Entry 7N6B (electron microscopy, 2.66 A resolution); this record covers chain A.

[Chain A]
Name: MmpL3 transporter
Source organism: Mycolicibacterium smegmatis (strain ATCC 700084 / mc(2)155)
UniProt: I7G2R2 (I7G2R2_MYCS2); residues 1-1013 here = UniProt positions 1-1013
Sequence (1013 residues; each row starts with the number of its first residue):
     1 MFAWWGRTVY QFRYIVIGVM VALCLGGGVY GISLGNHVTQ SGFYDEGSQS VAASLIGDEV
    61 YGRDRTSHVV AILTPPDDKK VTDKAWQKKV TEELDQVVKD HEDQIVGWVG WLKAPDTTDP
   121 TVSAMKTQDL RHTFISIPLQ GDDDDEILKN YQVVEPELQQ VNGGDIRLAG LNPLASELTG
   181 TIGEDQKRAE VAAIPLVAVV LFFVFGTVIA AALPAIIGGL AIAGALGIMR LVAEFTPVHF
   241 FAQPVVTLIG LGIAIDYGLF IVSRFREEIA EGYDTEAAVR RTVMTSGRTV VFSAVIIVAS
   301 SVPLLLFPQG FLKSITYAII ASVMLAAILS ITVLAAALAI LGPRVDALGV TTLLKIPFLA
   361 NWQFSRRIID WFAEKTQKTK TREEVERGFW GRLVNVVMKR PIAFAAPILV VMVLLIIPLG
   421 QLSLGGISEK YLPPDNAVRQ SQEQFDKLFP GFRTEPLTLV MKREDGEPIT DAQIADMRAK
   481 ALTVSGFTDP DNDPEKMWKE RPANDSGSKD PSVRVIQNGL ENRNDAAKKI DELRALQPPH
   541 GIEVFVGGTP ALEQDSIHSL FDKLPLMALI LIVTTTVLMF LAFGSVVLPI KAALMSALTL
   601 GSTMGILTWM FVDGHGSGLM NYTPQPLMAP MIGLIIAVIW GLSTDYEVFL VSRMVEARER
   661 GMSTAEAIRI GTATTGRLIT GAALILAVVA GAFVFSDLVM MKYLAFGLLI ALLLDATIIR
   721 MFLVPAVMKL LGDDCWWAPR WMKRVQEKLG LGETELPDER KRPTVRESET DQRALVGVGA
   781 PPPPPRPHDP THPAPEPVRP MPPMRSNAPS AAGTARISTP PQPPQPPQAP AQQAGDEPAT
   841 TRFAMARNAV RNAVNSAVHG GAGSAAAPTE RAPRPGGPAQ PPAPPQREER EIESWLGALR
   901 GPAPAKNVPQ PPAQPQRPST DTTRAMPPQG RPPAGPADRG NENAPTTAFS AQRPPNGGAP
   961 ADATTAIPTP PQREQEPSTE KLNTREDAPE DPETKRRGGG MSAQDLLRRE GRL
Unresolved in the structure: 359-363, 763-1013
Small-molecule neighbours:
  - 0HJ (6-O-[(2S)-2-{(1S)-18-[(1R,2R)-2-hexylcyclopropyl]-1-hydroxyoctadecyl}tricosanoyl]-alpha-D-glucopyranosyl alpha-D-glucopyranoside), molecule 1: Q40, Y44, D64, T66, S67, V70, V109, G110, K113, A114, V122, M125, F134, S136, D144, G170, L171, L174, A175, L178, I427, E429, Q442, F445, F452, R453, T454, E455, T488, P490, K499, Q517, T549
  - 0HJ, molecule 2: L409, I416, L419, G420, L422, S423, L424, I557, F561, L564, A568, I572, V573, T576, I590, A593, L594, A597, L598, L600, G601, M604, I632, I636, W640
What the authors report for this chain:
  - binding site for 0HJ: Q40, Y44, D64, T66, S67, V70, V109, K113, A114, V122, M125, F134, S136, L171, L174, A175, L178, I416, L419, L422, S423, L424, I427, E429, Q442, F445, F452, R453, T454, E455, T488, P490, K499, Q517, T549, I557, F561, L564, A568, I572, V573, T576, I590, A593, L594, A597, L598, L600, M604, I632, I636, W640

[In short]
Chain A binds compound 0HJ. The paper reports a binding site for 0HJ at Q40, Y44 and D64 among others.
Chain A is MmpL3 transporter (Mycolicibacterium smegmatis (strain ATCC 700084 / mc(2)155)); the structure,
Structure of MmpL3 reconstituted into lipid nanodisc in the TMM bound state, was determined by electron
microscopy, deposited together with 7K7M, 7K8A, 7K8B, 7K8C and 7K8D.
